7WJ2 - chains A and B of the 3 polymer chains in the assembly; structure by X-ray diffraction, 1.28 A resolution.

# Chain A
Molecule: MHC class I protein
Source organism: Homo sapiens
Reference sequence: A0A890UPS4 (A0A890UPS4_HUMAN); residues 0-276 here correspond to UniProt positions 24-300 (UniProt number = residue number + 24)
Chain sequence (277 residues; numbered 0 to 276; the number before each row is that of its first residue; numbering starts at 0):
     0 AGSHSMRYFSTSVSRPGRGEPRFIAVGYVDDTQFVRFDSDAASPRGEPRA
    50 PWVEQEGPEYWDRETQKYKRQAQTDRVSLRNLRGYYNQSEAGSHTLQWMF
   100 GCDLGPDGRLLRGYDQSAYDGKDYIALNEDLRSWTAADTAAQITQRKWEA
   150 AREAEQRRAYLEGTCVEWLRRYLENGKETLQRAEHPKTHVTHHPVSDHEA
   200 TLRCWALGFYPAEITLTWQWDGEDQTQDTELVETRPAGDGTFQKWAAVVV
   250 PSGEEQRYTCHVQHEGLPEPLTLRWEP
Unresolved in the structure: 0
Differences from the reference sequence: conflict Gly1 (Cys25 in A0A890UPS4)
Cystine bridges: Cys101-Cys164, Cys203-Cys259
From the paper describing this entry:
  - conformationally variable residues (side-chain flip): Ser9
  - binding site for 8-residue peptide: Ser9
  - mutagenesis - S9Y: unchanged binding to peptide-induced

# Chain B
Molecule: Beta-2-microglobulin
Source organism: Homo sapiens
Reference sequence: P61769 (B2MG_HUMAN); residues 0-99 here correspond to UniProt positions 20-119 (UniProt number = residue number + 20)
Chain sequence (100 residues; row label = number of the first residue in the row; numbering starts at 0):
     0 AIQRTPKIQVYSRHPAENGKSNFLNCYVSGFHPSDIEVDLLKNGERIEKV
    50 EHSDLSFSKDWSFYLLYYTEFTPTEKDEYACRVNHVTLSQPKIVKWDRDM
Cystine bridges: Cys25-Cys80
Swiss-Prot annotation at these positions:
  - modified residue: Gln2 (Pyrrolidone carboxylic acid)
  - glycosylation: Ile1 (N-linked (Glc) (glycation) isoleucine), Lys19 (N-linked (Glc) (glycation) lysine), Lys41 (N-linked (Glc) (glycation) lysine), Lys48 (N-linked (Glc) (glycation) lysine), Lys58 (N-linked (Glc) (glycation) lysine), Lys91 (N-linked (Glc) (glycation) lysine), Lys94 (N-linked (Glc) (glycation) lysine)

# How chain A and chain B interact
Pairs across the interface - 60 pairs, chain A then chain B:
  Phe8(A) - Ser55(B)
  Phe8(A) - Phe56(B)
  Ser9(A) - Phe56(B)
  Thr10(A) - Phe56(B)
  Thr10(A) - Phe62(B)
  Val12(A) - Ser33(B)
  Ile23(A) - Leu54(B)  hydrophobic
  Val25(A) - Asp53(B)
  Val25(A) - Leu54(B)
  Val25(A) - Ser55(B)
  Tyr27(A) - Ser55(B)
  Tyr27(A) - Tyr63(B)  hydrogen bond
  Gln32(A) - Asp53(B)  hydrogen bond
  Arg35(A) - Asp53(B)  salt bridge
  Arg48(A) - Asp53(B)  salt bridge
  Gln96(A) - His31(B)  hydrogen bond
  Gln96(A) - Phe56(B)
  Gln96(A) - Trp60(B)  hydrogen bond (side chain-backbone)
  Gln96(A) - Phe62(B)
  Trp97(A) - Phe56(B)
  Met98(A) - Phe56(B)  hydrophobic
  Met98(A) - Lys58(B)
  Met98(A) - Trp60(B)  hydrophobic
  Gln115(A) - Trp60(B)
  Ser116(A) - Trp60(B)
  Ala117(A) - Trp60(B)
  Asp119(A) - Ala0(B)
  Asp119(A) - Ile1(B)  hydrogen bond (backbone-backbone)
  Gly120(A) - Ile1(B)
  Gly120(A) - His31(B)
  Lys121(A) - Ile1(B)
  Asp122(A) - Trp60(B)  hydrogen bond
  Thr190(A) - Asp98(B)  hydrogen bond
  His192(A) - Asp98(B)  salt bridge
  Arg202(A) - Asp98(B)  salt bridge
  Arg202(A) - Met99(B)
  Trp204(A) - Asp98(B)  hydrogen bond
  Trp204(A) - Met99(B)
  Leu206(A) - Pro14(B)  hydrophobic
  Val231(A) - Gln8(B)
  Glu232(A) - Lys6(B)  salt bridge
  Glu232(A) - Gln8(B)  hydrogen bond (backbone-side chain)
  Glu232(A) - Tyr26(B)  hydrogen bond
  Glu232(A) - Ser28(B)  hydrogen bond
  Arg234(A) - Gln8(B)  hydrogen bond
  Arg234(A) - Tyr10(B)
  Arg234(A) - Tyr26(B)
  Arg234(A) - Met99(B)  hydrogen bond (side chain-backbone)
  Pro235(A) - Tyr10(B)  hydrogen bond (backbone-side chain)
  Pro235(A) - Tyr26(B)
  Ala236(A) - Arg12(B)  hydrogen bond (backbone-side chain)
  Ala236(A) - Asn24(B)  hydrogen bond (backbone-side chain)
  Gly237(A) - Arg12(B)  hydrogen bond (backbone-side chain)
  Gly237(A) - Leu65(B)
  Asp238(A) - Arg12(B)
  Asp238(A) - His13(B)
  Gln242(A) - Tyr10(B)
  Gln242(A) - Ser11(B)  hydrogen bond (side chain-backbone)
  Gln242(A) - Arg12(B)  hydrogen bond (side chain-backbone)
  Trp244(A) - Met99(B)  hydrogen bond (side chain-backbone)
Other interface residues (no listed pair), chain A (36 interface residues in all): Thr94, Thr233
Other interface residues (no listed pair), chain B (28 interface residues in all): Pro32, His51, Ser57

# Summary
Chain A and chain B form an interface of 36 and 28 residues respectively, with 20 hydrogen bonds and 5 salt
bridges. Among the polar pairs are Arg35(A)-Asp53(B), Arg48(A)-Asp53(B) and His192(A)-Asp98(B). From the
paper: a binding site for 8-residue peptide at Ser9(A); S9Y of chain A leaves binding to peptide-induced
unchanged.
Here chain A is MHC class I protein and chain B is Beta-2-microglobulin, both from Homo sapiens. Entry 7WJ2
(Crystal structure of HLA-C*1402 complexed with 8-mer HIV gag peptide) was determined by X-ray diffraction,
deposited together with 7WJ3, 7WT3, 7WT4 and 7WT5.
